Entry 4QRQ (X-ray diffraction, 1.70 A resolution); this record covers chains A and B of the 3 polymer chains in the assembly.

# Chain A
Molecule: HLA class I histocompatibility antigen, B-8 alpha chain
Organism: Homo sapiens
UniProt: P30460 (1B08_HUMAN); residues 1-276 here correspond to UniProt positions 25-300 (UniProt number = residue number + 24)
Amino-acid sequence (276 residues; numbered 1 to 276; the number before each row is that of its first residue):
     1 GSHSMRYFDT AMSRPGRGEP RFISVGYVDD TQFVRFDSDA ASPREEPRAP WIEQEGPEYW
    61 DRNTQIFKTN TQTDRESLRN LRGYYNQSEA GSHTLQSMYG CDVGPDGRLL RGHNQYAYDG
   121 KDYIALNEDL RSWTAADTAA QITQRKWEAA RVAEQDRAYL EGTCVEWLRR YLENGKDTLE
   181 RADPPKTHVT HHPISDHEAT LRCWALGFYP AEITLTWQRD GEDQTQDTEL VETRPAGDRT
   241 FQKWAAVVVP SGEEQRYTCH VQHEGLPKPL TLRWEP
Not modelled in the structure: 41-47
Cystine bridges: C101-C164, C203-C259

# Chain B
Molecule: Beta-2-microglobulin
Organism: Homo sapiens
UniProt: P61769 (B2MG_HUMAN); residues 1-99 here correspond to UniProt positions 21-119 (UniProt number = residue number + 20)
Amino-acid sequence (100 residues; row label = number of the first residue in the row; numbering starts at 0):
     0 MIQRTPKIQV YSRHPAENGK SNFLNCYVSG FHPSDIEVDL LKNGERIEKV EHSDLSFSKD
    60 WSFYLLYYTE FTPTEKDEYA CRVNHVTLSQ PKIVKWDRDM
Sequence notes: expression tag (0)
Cystine bridges: C25-C80
Curated features (UniProtKB/Swiss-Prot):
  - modified residue: Q2 (Pyrrolidone carboxylic acid)
  - glycosylation: I1 (N-linked (Glc) (glycation) isoleucine), K19 (N-linked (Glc) (glycation) lysine), K41 (N-linked (Glc) (glycation) lysine), K48 (N-linked (Glc) (glycation) lysine), K58 (N-linked (Glc) (glycation) lysine), K91 (N-linked (Glc) (glycation) lysine), K94 (N-linked (Glc) (glycation) lysine)

# Chain A / chain B interface
Residue-residue contacts (54):
  F8(A) - S55(B)
  F8(A) - F56(B)
  D9(A) - F56(B)
  T10(A) - F56(B)
  T10(A) - F62(B)
  M12(A) - S33(B)
  M12(A) - D34(B)
  V25(A) - L54(B)
  V25(A) - S55(B)
  Y27(A) - S55(B)
  Y27(A) - Y63(B)  hydrogen bond
  Q32(A) - D53(B)  hydrogen bond
  R35(A) - D53(B)  salt bridge
  H93(A) - M0(B)
  Q96(A) - H31(B)  hydrogen bond
  Q96(A) - F56(B)
  Q96(A) - W60(B)  hydrogen bond (side chain-backbone)
  Q96(A) - F62(B)
  S97(A) - F56(B)
  S97(A) - W60(B)
  M98(A) - F56(B)  hydrophobic
  M98(A) - K58(B)
  M98(A) - W60(B)  hydrophobic
  Q115(A) - W60(B)
  Y116(A) - W60(B)
  A117(A) - W60(B)  hydrophobic
  D119(A) - M0(B)
  D119(A) - I1(B)
  D119(A) - H31(B)
  G120(A) - I1(B)
  G120(A) - R3(B)  hydrogen bond (backbone-side chain)
  G120(A) - H31(B)
  D122(A) - W60(B)  hydrogen bond
  R202(A) - D98(B)  hydrogen bond (side chain-backbone)
  W204(A) - D98(B)
  W204(A) - M99(B)
  V231(A) - Q8(B)
  E232(A) - Q8(B)  hydrogen bond (backbone-side chain)
  E232(A) - Y26(B)
  E232(A) - S28(B)  hydrogen bond
  T233(A) - Y26(B)
  R234(A) - Q8(B)  hydrogen bond
  R234(A) - Y10(B)
  R234(A) - M99(B)  hydrogen bond (side chain-backbone)
  P235(A) - Y10(B)  hydrogen bond (backbone-side chain)
  P235(A) - N24(B)
  P235(A) - Y26(B)
  A236(A) - R12(B)  hydrogen bond (backbone-side chain)
  A236(A) - N24(B)  hydrogen bond (backbone-side chain)
  G237(A) - R12(B)  hydrogen bond (backbone-side chain)
  Q242(A) - Y10(B)
  Q242(A) - S11(B)  hydrogen bond (side chain-backbone)
  Q242(A) - R12(B)  hydrogen bond (side chain-backbone)
  W244(A) - M99(B)  hydrogen bond (side chain-backbone)
Interface residues without a listed pair, chain A (34 interface residues in all): R17, R21, I23, T94, D238
Interface residues without a listed pair, chain B (28 interface residues in all): K6, H13, S57, L65, R97

# In short
The interface between chain A and chain B involves 34 residues on one side and 28 on the other; the contacts
include 18 hydrogen bonds and 1 salt bridge. Among the polar pairs are R35(A)-D53(B), Y27(A)-Y63(B) and
Q32(A)-D53(B).
Chain A is HLA class I histocompatibility antigen, B-8 alpha chain and chain B is Beta-2-microglobulin, both
from Homo sapiens; the structure, Crystal Structure of HLA B*0801 in complex with HSKKKCDEL, was determined by
X-ray diffraction (same publication as 4QRP).
